PDB entry 4Q7J | X-ray diffraction, 2.90 A resolution | chains A and B of the 4 polymer chains in the assembly

Chain A:
Name: Elongation factor Ts
Source organism: Escherichia coli
UniProtKB: P0A6P1 (EFTS_ECOLI); residues 1-282 here correspond to UniProt positions 2-283 (UniProt number = residue number + 1)
Chain sequence (282 residues; numbered 1 to 282; the number before each row is that of its first residue):
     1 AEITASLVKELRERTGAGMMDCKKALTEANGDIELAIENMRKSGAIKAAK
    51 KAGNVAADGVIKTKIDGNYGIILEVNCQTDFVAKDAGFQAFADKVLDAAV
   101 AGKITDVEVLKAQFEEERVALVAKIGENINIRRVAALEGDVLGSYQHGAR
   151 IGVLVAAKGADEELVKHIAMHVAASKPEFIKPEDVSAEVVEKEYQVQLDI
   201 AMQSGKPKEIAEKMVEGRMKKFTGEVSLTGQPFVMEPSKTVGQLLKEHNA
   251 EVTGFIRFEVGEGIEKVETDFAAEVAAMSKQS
Not modelled in the structure: 1-3, 282
UniProt features mapped onto this chain:
  - region: Thr-79 to Val-82 (Involved in Mg(2+) ion dislocation from EF-Tu)

Chain B:
Name: Elongation factor Tu 1
Source organism: Escherichia coli
UniProtKB: P0CE47 (EFTU1_ECOLI); residues 1-393 here correspond to UniProt positions 2-394 (UniProt number = residue number + 1)
Chain sequence (393 residues; numbered 1 to 393; the number before each row is that of its first residue):
     1 SKEKFERTKPHVNVGTIGHVDHGKTTLTAAITTVLAKTYGGAARAFDQID
    51 NAPEEKARGITINTSHVEYDTPTRHYAHVDCPGHADYVKNMITGAAQMDG
   101 AILVVAATDGPMPQTREHILLGRQVGVPYIIVFLNKCDMVDDEELLELVE
   151 MEVRELLSQYDFPGDDTPIVRGSALKALEGDAEWEAKILELAGFLDSYIP
   201 EPERAIDKPFLLPIEDVFSISGRGTVVTGRVERGIIKVGEEVEIVGIKET
   251 QKSTCTGVEMFRKLLDEGRAGENVGVLLRGIKREEIERGQVLAKPGTIKP
   301 HTKFESEVYILSKDEGGRHTPFFKGYRPQFYFRTTDVTGTIELPEGVEMV
   351 MPGDNIKMVVTLIHPIAMDDGLRFAIREGGRTVGAGVVAKVLG
Not modelled in the structure: 1-7, 41-64
UniProt features mapped onto this chain:
  - region: Gly-18 to Thr-25 (G1), Gly-59 to Asn-63 (G2), Asp-80 to Gly-83 (G3), Asn-135 to Asp-138 (G4), Ser-173 to Leu-175 (G5)
  - binding site (GDP): Asp-21, Gly-23, Lys-24, Thr-25, Thr-26, Asn-135, Asp-138, Ser-173, Ala-174, Leu-175
  - binding site (GTP): Asp-21, Gly-23, Lys-24, Thr-25, Thr-26, Asn-135, Asp-138, Ser-173, Ala-174, Leu-175
  - binding site (Mg(2+)): Thr-25
  - modified residue: Ser-1 (N-acetylserine), Lys-56 (N6,N6-dimethyllysine), Lys-313 (N6-acetyllysine), Thr-382 (Phosphothreonine)

Interface between chain A and chain B:
Contacting residue pairs (65; chain A residue first):
  Ala-5(A) / Leu-145(B)  hydrophobic
  Lys-9(A) / Leu-148(B)
  Arg-12(A) / Asp-109(B)  hydrogen bond (side chain-backbone)
  Arg-12(A) / Gly-110(B)
  Arg-12(A) / Pro-111(B)  hydrogen bond (side chain-backbone)
  Arg-12(A) / Glu-152(B)  salt bridge
  Glu-13(A) / Glu-152(B)
  Gly-18(A) / Asp-109(B)
  Met-19(A) / Ala-107(B)
  Met-19(A) / Thr-108(B)  hydrogen bond (backbone-backbone)
  Met-19(A) / Asp-109(B)  hydrogen bond (backbone-backbone)
  Met-20(A) / Thr-108(B)  hydrogen bond (backbone-backbone)
  Met-20(A) / Val-140(B)  hydrophobic
  Met-20(A) / Asp-141(B)
  Met-20(A) / Leu-145(B)  hydrophobic
  Lys-23(A) / Asp-141(B)
  Lys-51(A) / Asp-21(B)  salt bridge
  Thr-79(A) / Pro-82(B)
  Asp-80(A) / Gly-83(B)
  Asp-80(A) / His-84(B)
  Asp-80(A) / Ala-85(B)
  Asp-80(A) / Asp-86(B)
  Phe-81(A) / Gly-83(B)
  Phe-81(A) / His-84(B)
  Phe-81(A) / Glu-117(B)
  Phe-81(A) / His-118(B)
  Phe-81(A) / Leu-121(B)  hydrophobic
  Val-82(A) / Gln-114(B)
  Lys-84(A) / Glu-117(B)
  Asp-85(A) / Pro-113(B)
  Asp-85(A) / Glu-117(B)
  Lys-124(A) / Met-112(B)
  Lys-124(A) / Pro-113(B)
  Ile-125(A) / His-19(B)
  Ile-125(A) / Met-112(B)
  Ile-125(A) / Pro-113(B)  hydrophobic
  Ile-125(A) / Gln-114(B)  hydrogen bond (backbone-side chain)
  Gly-126(A) / His-19(B)
  Gly-126(A) / Asp-21(B)
  Glu-127(A) / His-19(B)  salt bridge
  Tyr-145(A) / Met-349(B)  hydrophobic
  His-147(A) / Met-349(B)
  His-147(A) / Met-351(B)
  His-147(A) / Asp-354(B)  salt bridge
  Met-170(A) / Met-349(B)
  Ala-173(A) / Met-351(B)
  Ala-174(A) / Met-351(B)  hydrophobic
  Val-234(A) / Pro-321(B)  hydrophobic
  Val-234(A) / Phe-323(B)  hydrophobic
  Met-235(A) / Phe-323(B)  hydrophobic
  Asp-270(A) / Ser-65(B)  hydrogen bond
  Phe-271(A) / Thr-16(B)
  Phe-271(A) / Thr-25(B)
  Phe-271(A) / Thr-28(B)
  Phe-271(A) / Val-67(B)  hydrophobic
  Phe-271(A) / His-78(B)
  Phe-271(A) / Asp-80(B)
  Ala-272(A) / Val-67(B)  hydrophobic
  Val-275(A) / Thr-28(B)
  Val-275(A) / Ala-29(B)
  Val-275(A) / Val-67(B)  hydrophobic
  Met-278(A) / Thr-26(B)
  Ser-279(A) / Ala-29(B)
  Ser-279(A) / Thr-32(B)
  Ser-279(A) / Thr-33(B)
Also at the interface, not in a pair above, chain A (36 interface residues in all): Asp-21, Ile-151, Lys-166, His-167
Also at the interface, not in a pair above, chain B (47 interface residues in all): Val-20, His-66, Met-139, Glu-144, Val-149, Leu-178, Glu-348, Val-350

Overview:
The interface between chain A and chain B involves 36 residues on one side and 47 on the other, with 7
hydrogen bonds and 4 salt bridges. Polar pairs include Arg-12(A)/Glu-152(B), Lys-51(A)/Asp-21(B) and
Glu-127(A)/His-19(B).
Here chain A is Elongation factor Ts and chain B is Elongation factor Tu 1, both from Escherichia coli. Entry
4Q7J (Complex structure of viral RNA polymerase) was determined by X-ray diffraction.
